8WT7 - chains D and J of the 10 polymer chains in the assembly; structure by electron microscopy, 2.70 A resolution.

[Chain D]
Molecule: IS621 transposase
Source organism: Escherichia coli
Reference sequence: A0A0E0Y1P1 (A0A0E0Y1P1_ECO1C); residue numbers follow UniProt; this construct covers 1-326
Sequence (328 residues; numbered -1 to 326; the number before each row is that of its first residue; numbers below 1 keep their minus sign (Gly-1 is residue -1)):
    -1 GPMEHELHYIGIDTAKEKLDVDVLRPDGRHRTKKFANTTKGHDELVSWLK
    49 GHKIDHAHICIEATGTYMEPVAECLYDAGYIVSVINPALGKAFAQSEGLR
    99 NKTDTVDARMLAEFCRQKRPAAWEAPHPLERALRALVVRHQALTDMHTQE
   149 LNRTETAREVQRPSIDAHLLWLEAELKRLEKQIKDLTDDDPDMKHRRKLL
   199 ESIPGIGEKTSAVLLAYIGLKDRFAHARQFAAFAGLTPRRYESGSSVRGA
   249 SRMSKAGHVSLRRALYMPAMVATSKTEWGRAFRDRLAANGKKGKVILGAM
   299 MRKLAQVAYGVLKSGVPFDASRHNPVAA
Not modelled in the structure: -1 to 4, 322-326
Sequence notes: expression tag (-1 to 0)
From the paper describing this entry:
  - mutagenesis - D11A/E60A/D102A/D105A, S241A: abolished catalytic activity

[Chain J]
Molecule: donor DNA
Sequence (44 nucleotides; numbered 1 to 44; the number before each row is that of its first residue):
     1 TCTCTGCACTGGAGGGATAATACAAGATACTGTTATGGCCTGCA
Not modelled in the structure: 1-11, 41-44

[Interface between chain D and chain J]
Residue-residue contacts - 26 pairs, chain D then chain J:
  Thr12(D) - DA29(J)  sugar contact
  Ala13(D) - DA29(J)  phosphate contact
  Ala13(D) - DC30(J)  phosphate contact
  Lys14(D) - DA29(J)  phosphate contact
  Lys14(D) - DC30(J)  hydrogen bond to the phosphate
  Lys14(D) - DT31(J)  salt bridge to the phosphate
  Thr62(D) - DT28(J)  base contact
  Thr62(D) - DA29(J)  sugar contact
  Asn84(D) - DG26(J)  hydrogen bond to the base
  Pro85(D) - DA27(J)  sugar contact
  Pro85(D) - DT28(J)  sugar contact
  Ala86(D) - DG26(J)  base contact
  Ala86(D) - DA27(J)  sugar contact
  Lys89(D) - DA27(J)  salt bridge to the phosphate
  Arg250(D) - DA25(J)  base contact
  Tyr264(D) - DA20(J)  hydrogen bond to the base
  Met265(D) - DA19(J)  base contact
  Met268(D) - DA19(J)  sugar contact
  Met268(D) - DA20(J)  base contact
  Val269(D) - DA19(J)  base contact
  Ser272(D) - DA19(J)  sugar contact
  Lys273(D) - DT18(J)  base contact
  Gly291(D) - DA20(J)  phosphate contact
  Gly291(D) - DT21(J)  phosphate contact
  Lys292(D) - DA20(J)  phosphate contact
  Leu295(D) - DA20(J)  sugar contact
Other interface residues (no listed pair), chain D (20 interface residues in all): Glu60, Tyr65
Other interface residues (no listed pair), chain J (12 interface residues in all): DA17

[In short]
20 residues of chain D and 12 residues of chain J are in contact, with 3 hydrogen bonds and 2 salt bridges.
Polar contacts include Asn84(D)-DG26(J), Tyr264(D)-DA20(J) and Lys14(D)-DC30(J). The paper reports that
D11A/E60A/D102A/D105A and S241A of chain D abolish catalytic activity.
Chain D is IS621 transposase (Escherichia coli) and chain J is donor DNA; the structure, Cryo-EM structure of
the IS621 recombinase in complex with bridge RNA, donor DNA, and target DNA ..., was determined by electron
microscopy together with 8WT6, 8WT8 and 8WT9 from the same study.
